Entry 3QN6 (X-ray diffraction, 1.79 A resolution); this record covers chain A.

[Chain A]
Protein: Aspartate aminotransferase
From: Escherichia coli
Notes: EC 2.6.1.1
Reference sequence: P00509 (AAT_ECOLI); residues 13-408 here correspond to UniProt positions 1-396 (UniProt number = residue number - 12)
Sequence (396 residues; each row starts with the number of its first residue):
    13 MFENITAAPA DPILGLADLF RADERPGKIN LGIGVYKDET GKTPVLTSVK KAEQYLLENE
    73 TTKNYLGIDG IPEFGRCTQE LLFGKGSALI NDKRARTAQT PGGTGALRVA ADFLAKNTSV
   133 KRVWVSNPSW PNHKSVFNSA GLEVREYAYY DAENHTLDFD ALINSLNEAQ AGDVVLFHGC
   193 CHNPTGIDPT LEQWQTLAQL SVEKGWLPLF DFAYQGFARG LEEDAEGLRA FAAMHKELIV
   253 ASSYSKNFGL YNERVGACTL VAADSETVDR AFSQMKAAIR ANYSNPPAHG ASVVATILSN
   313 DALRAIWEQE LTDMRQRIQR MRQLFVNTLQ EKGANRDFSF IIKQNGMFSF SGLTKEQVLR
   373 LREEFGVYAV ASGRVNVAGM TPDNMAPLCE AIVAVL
Modified positions: Lys-258 ((E)-N~6~-{2-hydroxy-3-methyl-6-[(phosphonooxy)methyl]benzylidene}-L-lysine; 3QN)
Curated features (UniProtKB/Swiss-Prot):
  - binding site (L-aspartate): Gly-46, Trp-142, Asn-195, Arg-386
What the authors report for this chain:
  - conformationally variable residues (side-chain flip): Arg-292, Gly-345, Asn-347, Glu-375, Glu-376

[Summary]
From UniProt: 4 L-aspartate-binding residues. The paper reports conformational variability at Arg-292, Gly-345
and Asn-347 among others.
Chain A is Aspartate aminotransferase (Escherichia coli); the structure, Crystal Structures of Escherichia
coli Aspartate Aminotransferase Reconstituted with 1-Deaza-Pyridoxal 5'-Phosphate: Internal Aldimine and
Stable L-Aspartate ..., was determined by X-ray diffraction, deposited together with 3QPG.
